2C7U - chains A and C of the 3 polymer chains in the assembly; structure by X-ray diffraction, 2.38 A resolution.

Chain A:
Name: HLA class I histocompatibility antigen, a-2 alpha chain
Organism: Homo sapiens
UniProtKB: P01892 (1A02_HUMAN); residues 1-276 here correspond to UniProt positions 25-300 (UniProt number = residue number + 24)
Amino-acid sequence (276 residues; row label = number of the first residue in the row):
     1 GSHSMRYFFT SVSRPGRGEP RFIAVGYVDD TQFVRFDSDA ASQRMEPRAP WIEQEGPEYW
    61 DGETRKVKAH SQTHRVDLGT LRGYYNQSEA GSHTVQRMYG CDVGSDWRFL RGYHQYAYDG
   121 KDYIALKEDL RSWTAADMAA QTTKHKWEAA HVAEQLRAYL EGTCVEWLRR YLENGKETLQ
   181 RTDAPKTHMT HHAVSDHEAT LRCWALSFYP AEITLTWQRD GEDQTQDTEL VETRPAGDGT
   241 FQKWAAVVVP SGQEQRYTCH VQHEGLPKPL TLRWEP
Not modelled in the structure: 276
Disulfide bonds: Cys101-Cys164, Cys203-Cys259

Chain C:
Name: Gag protein
UniProtKB: O11822 (O11822_9HIV1); residues 1-9 here correspond to UniProt positions 7-15 (UniProt number = residue number + 6)
Amino-acid sequence (9 residues; numbered 1 to 9; the number before each row is that of its first residue):
     1 SLFNTIAVL

How chain A and chain C interact:
Pairs across the interface (39):
  Met5(A) with Ser1(C)
  Tyr7(A) with Ser1(C), hydrogen bond (side chain-backbone); Leu2(C)
  Phe9(A) with Leu2(C), hydrophobic
  Met45(A) with Leu2(C), hydrophobic
  Tyr59(A) with Ser1(C)
  Glu63(A) with Ser1(C), hydrogen bond; Leu2(C), hydrogen bond (side chain-backbone)
  Arg65(A) with Asn4(C)
  Lys66(A) with Leu2(C); Phe3(C); Asn4(C)
  Val67(A) with Leu2(C)
  His70(A) with Phe3(C); Ile6(C)
  Thr73(A) with Ile6(C); Ala7(C); Val8(C)
  Asp77(A) with Val8(C); Leu9(C), hydrogen bond (side chain-backbone)
  Thr80(A) with Leu9(C)
  Leu81(A) with Leu9(C), hydrophobic
  Arg97(A) with Ile6(C)
  Tyr99(A) with Leu2(C); Phe3(C), hydrogen bond (side chain-backbone)
  Tyr116(A) with Leu9(C), hydrophobic
  Tyr123(A) with Leu9(C), hydrophobic
  Thr143(A) with Leu9(C)
  Lys146(A) with Leu9(C)
  Trp147(A) with Val8(C), hydrogen bond (side chain-backbone); Leu9(C), hydrophobic
  Val152(A) with Ala7(C), hydrophobic
  Gln155(A) with Phe3(C); Thr5(C)
  Tyr159(A) with Ser1(C), hydrogen bond (side chain-backbone); Leu2(C); Phe3(C)
  Trp167(A) with Ser1(C), hydrogen bond
  Tyr171(A) with Ser1(C), hydrogen bond (side chain-backbone)
Other interface residues (no listed pair), chain A (28 interface residues in all): Val76, Leu156

Summary:
The interface between chain A and chain C involves 28 residues on one side and 9 on the other, with 9 hydrogen
bonds. Among the polar pairs are Tyr7(A)-Ser1(C), Glu63(A)-Ser1(C) and Glu63(A)-Leu2(C).
Chain A is HLA class I histocompatibility antigen, a-2 alpha chain (Homo sapiens) and chain C is Gag protein;
the structure, Conflicting selective forces affect CD8 T-cell receptor contact sites in an HLA-A2
immunodominant HIV epitope, was determined by X-ray diffraction.
